PDB entry 2AC4 | X-ray diffraction, 2.10 A resolution | chain A

# Chain A
Name: Ferrochelatase
Organism: Bacillus subtilis
Notes: EC 4.99.1.1
UniProt: P32396 (HEMH_BACSU); numbering as in UniProt (aligned over 2-310)
Sequence (309 residues; each row starts with the number of its first residue):
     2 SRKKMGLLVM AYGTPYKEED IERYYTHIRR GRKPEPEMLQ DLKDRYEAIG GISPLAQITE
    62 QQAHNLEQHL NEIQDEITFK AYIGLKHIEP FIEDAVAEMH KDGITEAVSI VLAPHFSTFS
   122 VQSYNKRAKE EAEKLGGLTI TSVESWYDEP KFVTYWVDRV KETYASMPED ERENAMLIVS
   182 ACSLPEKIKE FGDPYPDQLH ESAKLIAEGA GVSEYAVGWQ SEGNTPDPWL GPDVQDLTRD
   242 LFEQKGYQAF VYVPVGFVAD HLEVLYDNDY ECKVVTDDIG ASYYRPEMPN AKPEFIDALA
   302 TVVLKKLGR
Construct notes: engineered mutation C183 (His in P32396)
Curated features (UniProtKB/Swiss-Prot):
  - binding site (Fe-coproporphyrin III): Y13, R30, R46, Y47, S54, Y125
  - binding site (N-methylmesoporphyrin): Y13, R31 to R33, K188
  - binding site (Mg(2+)): E20, R46, D268, E272
  - binding site (Fe(2+)): E264
  - mutagenesis: Y13 (Y13F: No change in activity; Y13M: Changes the metal specificity of the enzyme ...), K87 (K87A: Retains 92% of activity), H88 (H88A: Retains 5% of activity), E264 (E264Q: Retains 21% of activity; E264V: Retains less than 1% of activity), E272 (E272S: Abolishes the effect of Mg(2+))

# In short
UniProt lists 6 Fe-coproporphyrin III-binding residues, 5 N-methylmesoporphyrin-binding residues, 4
Mg2+-binding residues and Fe2+-binding residue E264.
Chain A is Ferrochelatase (Bacillus subtilis); the structure, Crystal structure of the His183Cys mutant
variant of Bacillus subtilis Ferrochelatase, was determined by X-ray diffraction (same publication as 2AC2).
